3DO7 - chains C and B of the 4 polymer chains in the assembly; structure by X-ray diffraction, 3.05 A resolution.

== Chain C ==
Molecule: 11-nt DNA strand
Notes: fragment: kappa B site
Sequence (11 nucleotides; each row starts with the number of its first residue):
     2 CGGGAATTCC C
Disordered / not traced: 12

== Chain B ==
Molecule: Nuclear factor NF-kappa-B p100 subunit
Source organism: Homo sapiens
Notes: fragment: rhr
Reference sequence: Q00653 (NFKB2_HUMAN); residue numbers follow UniProt; this construct covers 37-329
Amino-acid sequence (293 residues; each row starts with the number of its first residue):
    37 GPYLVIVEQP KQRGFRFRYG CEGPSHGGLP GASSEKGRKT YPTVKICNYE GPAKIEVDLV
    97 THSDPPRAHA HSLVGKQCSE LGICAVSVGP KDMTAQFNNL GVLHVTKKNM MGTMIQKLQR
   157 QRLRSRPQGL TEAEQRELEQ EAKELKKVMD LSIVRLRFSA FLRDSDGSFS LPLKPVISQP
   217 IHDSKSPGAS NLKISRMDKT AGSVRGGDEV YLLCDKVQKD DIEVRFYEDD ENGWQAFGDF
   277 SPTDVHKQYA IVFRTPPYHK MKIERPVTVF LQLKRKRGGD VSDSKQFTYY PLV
Sequence notes: conflict Asp200 (Ala in Q00653)
Disulfide bonds: Cys114-Cys120
UniProt features mapped onto this chain:
  - modified residue: Ser161 (Phosphoserine)
  - mutagenesis: Tyr247 to Leu249 (Two-fold reduction in heterodimerization with RelA)

== Interface between chain C and chain B ==
Residue-residue contacts (9; chain C residue first):
  DC2(C) with Ser61(B), hydrogen bond to the base; His62(B), hydrogen bond to the base; Gly63(B), base contact
  DG3(C) with Arg52(B), hydrogen bond to the base; Arg54(B), hydrogen bond to the base
  DG4(C) with Arg52(B), hydrogen bond to the base
  DG5(C) with Arg52(B), base contact; Lys221(B), hydrogen bond to the base
  DC11(C) with Lys143(B), salt bridge to the phosphate
Also at the interface, not in a pair above, chain B (8 interface residues in all): Glu58

== Overview ==
The interface between chain C and chain B involves 5 residues on one side and 8 on the other; the contacts
include 6 hydrogen bonds and 1 salt bridge. Among the polar pairs are DC2(C)-Ser61(B), DC2(C)-His62(B) and
DG3(C)-Arg52(B).
Chain C is an 11-nt DNA strand and chain B is Nuclear factor NF-kappa-B p100 subunit (Homo sapiens); the
structure, X-ray structure of a NF-kB p52/RelB/DNA complex, was determined by X-ray diffraction.
